Entry 3E9H (X-ray diffraction, 2.10 A resolution); this record covers chains A and B.

== Chain A (and B) ==
Name: Lysyl-tRNA synthetase
From: Bacillus stearothermophilus
Notes: EC 6.1.1.6; chain B of this document is another copy of the same molecule, construct and numbering; everything in this record applies to it too
UniProtKB: Q9RHV9 (SYK_BACST); residues 1-493 here correspond to UniProt positions 2-494 (UniProt number = residue number + 1)
Amino-acid sequence (493 residues; each row starts with the number of its first residue):
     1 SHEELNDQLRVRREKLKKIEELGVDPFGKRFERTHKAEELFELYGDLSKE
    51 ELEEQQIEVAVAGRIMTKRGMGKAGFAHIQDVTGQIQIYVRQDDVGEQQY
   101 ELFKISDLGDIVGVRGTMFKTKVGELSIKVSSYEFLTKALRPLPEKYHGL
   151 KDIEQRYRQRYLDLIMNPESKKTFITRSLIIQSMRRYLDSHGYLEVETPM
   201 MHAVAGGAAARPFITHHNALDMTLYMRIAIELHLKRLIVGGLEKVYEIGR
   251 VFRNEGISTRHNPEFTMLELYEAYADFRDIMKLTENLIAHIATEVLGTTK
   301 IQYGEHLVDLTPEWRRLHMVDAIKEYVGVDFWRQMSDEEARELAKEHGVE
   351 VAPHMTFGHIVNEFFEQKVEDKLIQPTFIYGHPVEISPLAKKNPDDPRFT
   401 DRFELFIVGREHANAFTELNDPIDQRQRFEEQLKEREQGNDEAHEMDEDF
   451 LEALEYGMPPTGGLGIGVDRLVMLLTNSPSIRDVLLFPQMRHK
Unresolved in the structure: 1-3, 147-151, 493
Residues lining bound ligands: KAA (5'-O-[(L-lysylamino)sulfonyl]adenosine): G207, A208, A229, E231, K235, R253, E255, R260, H261, N262, F265, M267, E269, Y271, E411, H412, A413, N414, A415, F416, E418, G463, L464, G465, I466, G467, D469, R470, I481

== Chain A / chain B interface ==
Residue-residue contacts (190; chain A residue first):
  R13(A) with I423(B)
  L16(A) with I423(B), hydrophobic
  D25(A) with K391(B), salt bridge
  F27(A) with N420(B), hydrogen bond (backbone-side chain); D421(B); P422(B); P460(B)
  G28(A) with K391(B), hydrogen bond (backbone-side chain); P460(B)
  K29(A) with P394(B); P460(B)
  R30(A) with Y274(B); D276(B); D279(B), salt bridge
  F31(A) with Y274(B), hydrogen bond (backbone-backbone)
  R33(A) with E243(B), salt bridge; Y274(B)
  K36(A) with E243(B)
  A62(A) with Y274(B)
  R64(A) with V239(B), hydrogen bond (side chain-backbone); Y456(B), hydrogen bond (side chain-backbone); G457(B), hydrogen bond (side chain-backbone)
  D81(A) with E243(B)
  V82(A) with G241(B); E243(B), hydrogen bond (backbone-side chain)
  I111(A) with Y274(B); P459(B)
  L136(A) with Y274(B), hydrophobic; P460(B)
  T137(A) with N420(B), hydrogen bond; M458(B), hydrogen bond (side chain-backbone); P459(B); P460(B)
  A139(A) with E455(B); Y456(B)
  L140(A) with P422(B), hydrophobic; E455(B), hydrogen bond (backbone-backbone)
  R141(A) with E455(B), salt bridge; Y456(B)
  P142(A) with Y456(B)
  Q159(A) with E452(B); Y456(B)
  Y161(A) with R236(B); G240(B); E452(B); A453(B); Y456(B), hydrophobic
  L162(A) with Y456(B), hydrophobic
  L164(A) with L237(B), hydrophobic; G240(B)
  I165(A) with V239(B); G240(B)
  R177(A) with E197(B), salt bridge
  S178(A) with L194(B); E195(B), hydrogen bond (side chain-backbone)
  I181(A) with E197(B)
  Q182(A) with D189(B), hydrogen bond
  R185(A) with R185(B); E195(B), salt bridge
  D189(A) with Q182(B)
  L194(A) with S178(B)
  E195(A) with S178(B); R185(B), salt bridge
  V196(A) with L486(B), hydrophobic
  E197(A) with R177(B), salt bridge; I181(B); R250(B), salt bridge; T266(B), hydrogen bond; L486(B)
  T198(A) with R250(B), hydrogen bond (backbone-side chain)
  P199(A) with R250(B); E264(B); F487(B), hydrophobic
  M200(A) with R250(B); F252(B), hydrophobic; E264(B), hydrogen bond (backbone-side chain)
  M201(A) with F213(B), hydrophobic; F252(B), hydrophobic; E264(B), hydrogen bond (backbone-side chain)
  F213(A) with M201(B), hydrophobic; T215(B); H216(B); H217(B)
  I214(A) with I214(B); T215(B), hydrogen bond (backbone-side chain)
  T215(A) with F213(B); I214(B), hydrogen bond (side chain-backbone)
  H216(A) with F213(B); N254(B), hydrogen bond (backbone-side chain)
  H217(A) with F213(B); N254(B); E255(B), hydrogen bond (side chain-backbone); P263(B)
  N218(A) with R211(B); N254(B), hydrogen bond (backbone-side chain)
  L220(A) with Q489(B); M490(B); R491(B); H492(B), hydrogen bond (backbone-side chain)
  D221(A) with H492(B), hydrogen bond (backbone-side chain)
  M222(A) with M490(B); H492(B)
  M226(A) with M226(B), hydrophobic; F252(B), hydrophobic
  H233(A) with F487(B)
  R236(A) with Y161(B); F487(B)
  L237(A) with L486(B), hydrophobic; F487(B), hydrophobic
  V239(A) with R64(B), hydrogen bond (backbone-side chain); Y161(B), hydrophobic; I165(B)
  G240(A) with Y161(B); L164(B); I165(B)
  G241(A) with V82(B)
  L242(A) with L164(B), hydrophobic
  E243(A) with R33(B), salt bridge; K36(B); D81(B); V82(B), hydrogen bond (side chain-backbone)
  E247(A) with R250(B), salt bridge
  R250(A) with E197(B), salt bridge; T198(B), hydrogen bond (side chain-backbone); M200(B); E247(B), salt bridge
  F252(A) with M200(B), hydrophobic; M201(B), hydrophobic; M226(B), hydrophobic
  N254(A) with H216(B), hydrogen bond (side chain-backbone); H217(B); N218(B), hydrogen bond (side chain-backbone)
  E255(A) with H217(B), hydrogen bond (backbone-side chain)
  P263(A) with H217(B)
  E264(A) with P199(B); M200(B), hydrogen bond (side chain-backbone); M201(B), hydrogen bond (side chain-backbone)
  T266(A) with E197(B), hydrogen bond
  Y274(A) with R30(B); F31(B), hydrogen bond (backbone-backbone); R33(B); A62(B); G63(B); I111(B); L136(B), hydrophobic
  D276(A) with R30(B)
  D279(A) with R30(B), salt bridge
  K391(A) with D25(B), salt bridge; G28(B), hydrogen bond (side chain-backbone)
  N420(A) with F27(B), hydrogen bond (side chain-backbone); T137(B), hydrogen bond
  D421(A) with F27(B)
  P422(A) with F27(B); L140(B), hydrophobic
  I423(A) with R13(B)
  E452(A) with Q159(B); Y161(B)
  A453(A) with Y161(B)
  E455(A) with A139(B); L140(B), hydrogen bond (backbone-backbone); R141(B), salt bridge
  Y456(A) with R64(B), hydrogen bond (backbone-side chain); A139(B); R141(B); P142(B); Q159(B); Y161(B), hydrophobic; L162(B), hydrophobic
  G457(A) with R64(B), hydrogen bond (backbone-side chain); I111(B)
  M458(A) with T137(B), hydrogen bond (backbone-side chain)
  P459(A) with I111(B); T137(B)
  P460(A) with F27(B); G28(B); K29(B); L136(B); T137(B)
  L486(A) with V196(B), hydrophobic; E197(B); L237(B), hydrophobic
  F487(A) with P199(B), hydrophobic; H233(B); R236(B); L237(B), hydrophobic
  Q489(A) with L220(B); M222(B)
  M490(A) with M222(B)
  R491(A) with M222(B)
  H492(A) with M222(B)
Also at the interface, not in a pair above, chain A (103 interface residues in all): G63, G109, K138, L143, P144, K171, I175, R211, A219, L224, R227, G256, I257, A275, P394
Also at the interface, not in a pair above, chain B (99 interface residues in all): L16, K138, K171, I175, A219, L224, R227, L242, K244, G256, A275

== Summary ==
The interface between chain A and chain B involves 103 residues on one side and 99 on the other; the contacts
include 40 hydrogen bonds and 16 salt bridges. Polar contacts include D25(A)-K391(B), R30(A)-D279(B) and
R33(A)-E243(B). Chain A binds compound KAA.
Chain A and chain B are both Lysyl-tRNA synthetase (Bacillus stearothermophilus); the structure, Lysyl-tRNA
synthetase from Bacillus stearothermophilus complexed with L-Lysylsulfamoyl adenosine, was determined by X-ray
diffraction together with 3E9I from the same study.
